Entry 8YEM (X-ray diffraction, 2.74 A resolution); this record covers chains B and F of the 6 polymer chains in the assembly.

# Chain B
Protein: Tubulin beta chain
Source organism: Sus scrofa
Reference sequence: A0A8D0VN39 (A0A8D0VN39_PIG); residue numbers follow UniProt; this construct covers 1-431
Chain sequence (431 residues; row label = number of the first residue in the row):
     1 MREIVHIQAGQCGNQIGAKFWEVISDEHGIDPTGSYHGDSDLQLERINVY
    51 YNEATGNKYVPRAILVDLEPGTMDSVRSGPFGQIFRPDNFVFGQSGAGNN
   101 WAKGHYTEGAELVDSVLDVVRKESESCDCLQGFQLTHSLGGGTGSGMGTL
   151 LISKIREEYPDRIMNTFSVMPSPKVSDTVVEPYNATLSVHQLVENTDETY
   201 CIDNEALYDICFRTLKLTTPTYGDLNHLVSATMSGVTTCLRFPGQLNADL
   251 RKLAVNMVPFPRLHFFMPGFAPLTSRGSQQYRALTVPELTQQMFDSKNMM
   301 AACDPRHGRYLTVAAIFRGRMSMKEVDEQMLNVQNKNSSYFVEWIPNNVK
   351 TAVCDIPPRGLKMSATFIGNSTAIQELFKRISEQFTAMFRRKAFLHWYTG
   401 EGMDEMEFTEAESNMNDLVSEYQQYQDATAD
Not modelled in the structure: 1, 429-431
Metal / ion sites: Mg2+: Gln-11, Asp-177 (together with GDP)
Small-molecule neighbours:
  - A1D6D (4-(2-chloranyl-6-fluoranyl-quinazolin-4-yl)-7-methoxy-1,3-dihydroquinoxalin-2-one): Val-236, Cys-239, Leu-240, Leu-246, Ala-248, Asp-249, Lys-252, Leu-253, Asn-256, Met-257, Thr-312, Val-313, Ala-314, Ala-315, Ile-316, Asn-348, Lys-350, Thr-351, Ala-352
  - GDP (guanosine-5'-diphosphate): Ala-9, Gly-10, Gln-11, Cys-12, Gln-15, Ile-16, Asp-67, Ala-97, Asn-99, Ser-138, Gly-140, Gly-141, Gly-142, Thr-143, Gly-144, Val-169, Pro-171, Val-175, Ser-176, Asp-177, Glu-181, Asn-204, Leu-207, Tyr-222, Leu-225, Asn-226, Val-229

# Chain F
Protein: Tubulin--tyrosine ligase
Source organism: Gallus gallus
Notes: EC 6.3.2.25
Reference sequence: A0A8C9FGJ1 (A0A8C9FGJ1_PAVCR); numbering as in UniProt (aligned over 1-378)
Chain sequence (380 residues; row label = number of the first residue in the row):
     1 MYTFVVRDENSSVYAEVSRLLLATGQWKRLRKDNPRFNLMLGERNRLPFG
    51 RLGHEPGLVQLVNYYRGADKLCRKASLVKLIKTSPELSESCTWFPESYVI
   101 YPTNLKTPVAPAQNGIRHLINNTRTDEREVFLAAYNRRREGREGNVWIAK
   151 SSAGAKGEGILISSEASELLDFIDEQGQVHVIQKYLEKPLLLEPGHRKFD
   201 IRSWVLVDHLYNIYLYREGVLRTSSEPYNSANFQDKTCHLTNHCIQKEYS
   251 KNYGRYEEGNEMFFEEFNQYLMDALNTTLENSILLQIKHIIRSCLMCIEP
   301 AISTKHLHYQSFQLFGFDFMVDEELKVWLIEVNGAPACAQKLYAELCQGI
   351 VDVAISSVFPLADTGQKTSQPTSIFIKLHH
Not modelled in the structure: 104-129, 150-160, 248-252, 362-371
Construct notes: expression tag (379-380)
Small-molecule neighbours: AMP-PCP (ACP; phosphomethylphosphonic acid adenylate ester): Pro-95, Ile-148, Gln-183, Lys-184, Tyr-185, Leu-186, Lys-198, Asp-200, Arg-202, Arg-222, His-239, Leu-240, Thr-241, Asn-242, Asp-318, Met-320, Ile-330, Glu-331, Asn-333

# Chain B / chain F interface
Residue-residue contacts (13; chain B residue first):
  Leu-331(B) / Arg-36(F)
  Leu-331(B) / Pro-56(F)
  Leu-331(B) / Gly-57(F)
  Gln-334(B) / Arg-36(F)  hydrogen bond
  Asn-335(B) / Thr-3(F)
  Asn-335(B) / Arg-36(F)  hydrogen bond
  Asn-335(B) / Leu-58(F)
  Lys-336(B) / Met-1(F)  hydrogen bond (side chain-backbone)
  Lys-336(B) / Lys-28(F)  hydrogen bond (backbone-side chain)
  Ser-338(B) / Leu-30(F)
  Ser-338(B) / Asn-34(F)  hydrogen bond
  Ser-338(B) / Arg-36(F)
  Glu-343(B) / Asn-34(F)
Also at the interface, not in a pair above, chain B (7 interface residues in all): Asn-347
Also at the interface, not in a pair above, chain F (12 interface residues in all): Arg-31, Asp-33, Glu-55

# Summary
Chain B and chain F form an interface of 7 and 12 residues respectively, with 5 hydrogen bonds. Polar contacts
include Gln-334(B)/Arg-36(F), Asn-335(B)/Arg-36(F) and Lys-336(B)/Met-1(F). Ligands of chain B: GDP and
compound A1D6D. Ligands of chain F: AMP-PCP. Gln-11(B) and Asp-177(B) form the Mg2+ site.
Here chain B is Tubulin beta chain (Sus scrofa) and chain F is Tubulin--tyrosine ligase (Gallus gallus). Entry
8YEM (Tubulin-RB3_SLD-TTL in complex with compound 9) was determined by X-ray diffraction.
